7LLY - chains A and R of the 6 polymer chains in the assembly; structure by electron microscopy, 3.30 A resolution.

Chain A:
Protein: Guanine nucleotide-binding protein G(s) subunit alpha isoforms short
Organism: Homo sapiens
UniProtKB: P63092 (GNAS2_HUMAN); numbering as in UniProt (aligned over 1-394)
Sequence (394 residues; each row starts with the number of its first residue):
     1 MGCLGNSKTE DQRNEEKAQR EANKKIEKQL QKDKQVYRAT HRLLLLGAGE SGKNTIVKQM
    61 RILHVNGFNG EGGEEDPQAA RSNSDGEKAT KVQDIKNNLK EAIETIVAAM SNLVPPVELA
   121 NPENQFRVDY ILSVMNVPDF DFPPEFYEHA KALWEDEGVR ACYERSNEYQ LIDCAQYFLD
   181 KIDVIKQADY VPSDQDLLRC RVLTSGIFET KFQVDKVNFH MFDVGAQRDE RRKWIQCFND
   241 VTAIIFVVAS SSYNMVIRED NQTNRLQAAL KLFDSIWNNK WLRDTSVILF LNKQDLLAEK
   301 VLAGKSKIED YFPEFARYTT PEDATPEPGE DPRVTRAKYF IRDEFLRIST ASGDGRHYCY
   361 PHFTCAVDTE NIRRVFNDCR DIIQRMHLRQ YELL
Unresolved in the structure: 1-10, 48-206, 250-263, 293-307
Differences from the reference sequence: conflict Asn54 (Ser in P63092), Ala226 (Gly in P63092), Ala268 (Glu in P63092), Lys271 (Asn in P63092), Asp274 (Lys in P63092), Lys280 (Arg in P63092), Asp284 (Thr in P63092), Thr285 (Ile in P63092)

Chain R:
Protein: Glucagon-like peptide 1 receptor
Organism: Homo sapiens
UniProtKB: P43220 (GLP1R_HUMAN); residue numbers follow UniProt; this construct covers 24-463
Sequence (491 residues; numbered -8 to 482; the number before each row is that of its first residue; numbers below 1 keep their minus sign (Met-8 is residue -8)):
    -8 MKTIIALSYI FCLVFADYKD DDDLEVLFQG PARPQGATVS LWETVQKWRE YRRQCQRSLT
    52 EDPPPATDLF CNRTFDEYAC WPDGEPGSFV NVSCPWYLPW ASSVPQGHVY RFCTAEGLWL
   112 QKDNSSLPWR DLSECEESKR GERSSPEEQL LFLYIIYTVG YALSFSALVI ASAILLGFRH
   172 LHCTRNYIHL NLFASFILRA LSVFIKDAAL KWMYSTAAQQ HQWDGLLSYQ DSLSCRLVFL
   232 LMQYCVAANY YWLLVEGVYL YTLLAFSVFS EQWIFRLYVS IGWGVPLLFV VPWGIVKYLY
   292 EDEGCWTRNS NMNYWLIIRL PILFAIGVNF LIFVRVICIV VSKLKANLMC KTDIKCRLAK
   352 STLTLIPLLG THEVIFAFVM DEHARGTLRF IKLFTELSFT SFQGLMVAIL YCFVNNEVQL
   412 EFRKSWERWR LEHLHIQRDS SMKPLKCPTS SLSSGATAGS SMYTATCQAS CSPAGLEVLF
   472 QGPHHHHHHH H
Unresolved in the structure: -8 to 34, 68-69, 127-137, 207-218, 338-344, 422-482
Differences from the reference sequence: expression tag (-8 to 23, 464-482); conflict Phe260 (Leu in P43220)
Disulfides: Cys62-Cys104, Cys85-Cys126, Cys226-Cys296
What the authors report for this chain:
  - mutagenesis - R190A: unchanged binding to oxyntomodulin
  - mutagenesis - Y152A, R190A (>30-fold): decreased binding to GLP-1
  - mutagenesis - R190A, K197A: decreased binding to exendin-P5

How chain A and chain R interact:
Contacting residue pairs (21):
  Gln35(A) with Ser261(R)
  His41(A) with Phe257(R)
  Val217(A) with Phe257(R), hydrophobic
  Arg380(A) with Phe257(R)
  Asp381(A) with Lys334(R), salt bridge
  Gln384(A) with Leu255(R), hydrogen bond (side chain-backbone); Lys334(R), hydrogen bond
  Arg385(A) with Lys334(R)
  His387(A) with Leu254(R)
  Leu388(A) with Leu255(R), hydrophobic; Val331(R), hydrophobic
  Gln390(A) with Arg176(R), hydrogen bond (backbone-side chain)
  Tyr391(A) with Arg176(R); Tyr250(R); Tyr402(R)
  Glu392(A) with Asn406(R), hydrogen bond; Asn407(R)
  Leu393(A) with Lys351(R), hydrogen bond (backbone-side chain); Ser352(R), hydrogen bond (backbone-side chain)
  Leu394(A) with Leu335(R), hydrophobic; Lys351(R), hydrogen bond (backbone-side chain)
Also at the interface, not in a pair above, chain A (16 interface residues in all): Ala39, Ile383
Also at the interface, not in a pair above, chain R (21 interface residues in all): His180, Leu251, Val259, Phe260, Val327, Ile330, Thr355

In short:
16 residues of chain A face 21 of chain R across their interface, with 7 hydrogen bonds and 1 salt bridge.
Polar pairs include Asp381(A)-Lys334(R), Gln384(A)-Leu255(R) and Gln384(A)-Lys334(R). From the paper: Y152A
and R190A of chain R reduce binding to GLP-1; R190A and K197A of chain R reduce binding to exendin-P5.
Chain A is Guanine nucleotide-binding protein G(s) subunit alpha isoforms short and chain R is Glucagon-like
peptide 1 receptor, both from Homo sapiens; the structure, Oxyntomodulin-bound Glucagon-Like Peptide-1 (GLP-1)
Receptor in complex with Gs protein, was determined by electron microscopy (same publication as 7LLL).
